6CDK - chains B and C of the 4 polymer chains in the assembly; structure by X-ray diffraction, 2.10 A resolution.

== Chain B ==
Name: Nitrogenase molybdenum-iron protein beta chain
From: Azotobacter vinelandii
Notes: EC 1.18.6.1
UniProt: P07329 (NIFK_AZOVI); residue numbers follow UniProt; this construct covers 1-523
Chain sequence (523 residues; numbered 1 to 523; the number before each row is that of its first residue):
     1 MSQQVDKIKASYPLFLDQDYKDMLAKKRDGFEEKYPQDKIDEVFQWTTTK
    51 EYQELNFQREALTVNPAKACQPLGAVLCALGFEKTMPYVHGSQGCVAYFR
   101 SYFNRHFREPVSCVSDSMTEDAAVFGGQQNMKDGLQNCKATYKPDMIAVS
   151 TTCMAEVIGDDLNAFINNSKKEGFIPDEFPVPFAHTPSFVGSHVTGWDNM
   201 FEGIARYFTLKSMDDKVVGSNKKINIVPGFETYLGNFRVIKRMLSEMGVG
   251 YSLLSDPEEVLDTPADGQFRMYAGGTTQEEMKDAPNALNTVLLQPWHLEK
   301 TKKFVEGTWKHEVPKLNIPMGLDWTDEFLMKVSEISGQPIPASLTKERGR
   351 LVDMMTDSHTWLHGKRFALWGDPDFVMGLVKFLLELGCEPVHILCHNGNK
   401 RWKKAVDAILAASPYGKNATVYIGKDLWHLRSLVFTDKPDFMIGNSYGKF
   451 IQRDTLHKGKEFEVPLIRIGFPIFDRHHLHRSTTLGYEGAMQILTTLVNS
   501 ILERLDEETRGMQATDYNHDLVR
Unresolved in the structure: 1
Bound ions: fe(8)-S(7) cluster Fe: Cys70, Cys95, Cys153, Ser188 (shared with 3 residues of chain A); Fe ion site 1: Arg108, Glu109 (shared with 2 residues of chain D); Fe ion site 2: Asp353, Asp357 (shared with 2 residues of chain D)
Small-molecule neighbours: fe(8)-S(7) cluster (CLF): Cys70, Pro72, Ser92, Gly94, Cys95, Tyr98, Phe99, Thr152, Cys153, Ser188
Curated features (UniProtKB/Swiss-Prot):
  - binding site ([8Fe-7S] cluster): Cys70, Cys95, Cys153, Ser188
What the authors report for this chain:
  - fe(8)-S(7) cluster coordination: Ser188
  - mutagenesis - S188C, S188G: decreased catalytic activity (citing earlier work)

== Chain C ==
Name: Nitrogenase molybdenum-iron protein alpha chain
From: Azotobacter vinelandii
Notes: EC 1.18.6.1
UniProt: P07328 (NIFD_AZOVI); numbering as in UniProt (aligned over 1-492)
Chain sequence (492 residues; row label = number of the first residue in the row):
     1 MTGMSREEVESLIQEVLEVYPEKARKDRNKHLAVNDPAVTQSKKCIISNK
    51 KSQPGLMTIRGCAYAGSKGVVWGPIKDMIHISHGPVGCGQYSRAGRRNYY
   101 IGTTGVNAFVTMNFTSDFQEKDIVFGGDKKLAKLIDEVETLFPLNKGISV
   151 QSECPIGLIGDDIESVSKVKGAELSKTIVPVRCEGFRGVSQSLGHHIAND
   201 AVRDWVLGKRDEDTTFASTPYDVAIIGDYNIGGDAWSSRILLEEMGLRCV
   251 AQWSGDGSISEIELTPKVKLNLVHCYRSMNYISRHMEEKYGIPWMEYNFF
   301 GPTKTIESLRAIAAKFDESIQKKCEEVIAKYKPEWEAVVAKYRPRLEGKR
   351 VMLYIGGLRPRHVIGAYEDLGMEVVGTGYEFAHNDDYDRTMKEMGDSTLL
   401 YDDVTGYEFEEFVKRIKPDLIGSGIKEKFIFQKMGIPFREMHSWDYSGPY
   451 HGFDGFAIFARDMDMTLNNPCWKKLQAPWEASEGAEKVAASA
Unresolved in the structure: 1-3, 33-34, 36-44, 481-492
Bound ions: fe(8)-S(7) cluster Fe: Cys62, Cys88, Cys154 (shared with 4 residues of chain D); Fe ion near Cys275 (its only coordinating residue here)
Small-molecule neighbours:
  - fe(8)-S(7) cluster (CLF): Cys62, Tyr64, Pro85, Gly87, Cys88, Tyr91, Glu153, Cys154, Gly185
  - 3-hydroxy-3-carboxy-adipic acid (HCA): Ala65, Gly95, Arg96, Gln191, Gly424, Ile425, Lys426, Glu440, His442
  - ICS (iron-sulfur-molybdenum cluster with interstitial carbon): Val70, Arg96, His195, Tyr229, Ile231, Cys275, Ser278, Ile355, Gly356, Gly357, Leu358, Arg359, Phe381, Met441, His442
Curated features (UniProtKB/Swiss-Prot):
  - binding site ([8Fe-7S] cluster): Cys62, Cys88, Cys154
  - binding site ([7Fe-Mo-9S-C-homocitryl] cluster): Cys275, His442
  - mutagenesis: His195 (H195Q: No nitrogenase activity)

== How chain B and chain C interact ==
Pairs across the interface - 47 pairs, chain B then chain C:
  Leu322(B) - Lys474(C)
  Asp323(B) - Lys474(C)  salt bridge
  Asp326(B) - Pro478(C)
  Asp326(B) - Trp479(C)
  Met330(B) - Pro478(C)  hydrophobic
  Met330(B) - Trp479(C)  hydrophobic
  Ile340(B) - Trp479(C)  hydrophobic
  Thr345(B) - Trp479(C)  hydrogen bond
  Thr345(B) - Glu480(C)
  Arg348(B) - Lys474(C)
  Arg348(B) - Gln476(C)
  Arg348(B) - Ala477(C)
  Arg348(B) - Pro478(C)
  Arg348(B) - Trp479(C)
  Val352(B) - Lys474(C)
  Val352(B) - Leu475(C)  hydrophobic
  Asp353(B) - Lys433(C)  salt bridge
  Thr356(B) - Gln432(C)  hydrogen bond
  Thr356(B) - Trp472(C)
  Asp357(B) - Phe429(C)
  Asp357(B) - Gln432(C)  hydrogen bond
  His359(B) - Thr466(C)  hydrogen bond
  His359(B) - Asn469(C)
  Thr360(B) - Arg439(C)
  Thr360(B) - Met465(C)
  Thr360(B) - Thr466(C)
  Trp361(B) - Tyr446(C)  hydrophobic
  His363(B) - Met465(C)
  His363(B) - Asn469(C)
  Glu385(B) - Pro470(C)
  Gly387(B) - Pro470(C)
  Tyr415(B) - Pro470(C)
  Tyr487(B) - Trp479(C)
  Met512(B) - Thr103(C)
  Met512(B) - Thr104(C)
  Gln513(B) - Gly102(C)
  Gln513(B) - Thr103(C)  hydrogen bond
  Tyr517(B) - Tyr99(C)
  Tyr517(B) - Tyr100(C)
  Asn518(B) - Arg97(C)
  Asn518(B) - Tyr99(C)  hydrogen bond
  Asp520(B) - Arg97(C)  salt bridge
  Asp520(B) - Tyr99(C)  hydrogen bond
  Leu521(B) - Arg93(C)
  Leu521(B) - Ala94(C)  hydrophobic
  Val522(B) - Tyr446(C)
  Arg523(B) - Tyr446(C)
Interface residues without a listed pair, chain B (31 interface residues in all): Leu329, Met355, Leu384, Asp516
Interface residues without a listed pair, chain C (32 interface residues in all): Ile101, Asn107, Trp236, Lys428, Asp445, Asn468, Cys471

== Overview ==
Chain B and chain C form an interface of 31 and 32 residues respectively; the contacts include 7 hydrogen
bonds and 3 salt bridges. Polar contacts include Asp323(B)-Lys474(C), Asp353(B)-Lys433(C) and
Asp520(B)-Arg97(C). Ligands of chain B: fe(8)-S(7) cluster. From the paper: S188C and S188G of chain B reduce
catalytic activity; fe(8)-S(7) cluster coordination by Ser188(B).
Here chain B is Nitrogenase molybdenum-iron protein beta chain and chain C is Nitrogenase molybdenum-iron
protein alpha chain, both from Azotobacter vinelandii. Entry 6CDK (Characterization of the P1+ intermediate
state of nitrogenase P-cluster) was determined by X-ray diffraction.
